Entry 2J56 (X-ray diffraction, 2.10 A resolution); this record covers chains A and H of the 6 polymer chains in the assembly.

== Chain A ==
Molecule: Amicyanin
Source organism: Paracoccus denitrificans
UniProtKB: P22364 (AMCY_PARDE); residues 1-105 here correspond to UniProt positions 27-131 (UniProt number = residue number + 26)
Sequence (105 residues; row label = number of the first residue in the row):
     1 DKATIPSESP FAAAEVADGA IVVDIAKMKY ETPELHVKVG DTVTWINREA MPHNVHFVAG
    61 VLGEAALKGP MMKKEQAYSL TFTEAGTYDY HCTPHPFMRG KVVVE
Swiss-Prot annotation at these positions:
  - binding site (Cu cation): H53, C92, H95, M98
Metal / ion sites: Cu ion: H53, C92, H95, M98

== Chain H ==
Molecule: Methylamine dehydrogenase heavy chain
Source organism: Paracoccus denitrificans
Notes: EC 1.4.99.3
UniProtKB: P29894 (DHMH_PARDE); residues 1-386 here correspond to UniProt positions 32-417 (UniProt number = residue number + 31)
Sequence (386 residues; each row starts with the number of its first residue):
     1 QDAPEAETQA QETQGQAAAR AAAADLAAGQ DDEPRILEAP APDARRVYVN DPAHFAAVTQ
    61 QFVIDGEAGR VIGMIDGGFL PNPVVADDGS FIAHASTVFS RIARGERTDY VEVFDPVTLL
   121 PTADIELPDA PRFLVGTYPW MTSLTPDGKT LLFYQFSPAP AVGVVDLEGK AFKRMLDVPD
   181 CYHIFPTAPD TFFMHCRDGS LAKVAFGTEG TPEITHTEVF HPEDEFLINH PAYSQKAGRL
   241 VWPTYTGKIH QIDLSSGDAK FLPAVEALTE AERADGWRPG GWQQVAYHRA LDRIYLLVDQ
   301 RDEWRHKTAS RFVVVLDAKT GERLAKFEMG HEIDSINVSQ DEKPLLYALS TGDKTLYIHD
   361 AESGEELRSV NQLGHGPQVI TTADMG
Disordered / not traced: 1-11
Disulfide bonds: C181-C196

== How chain A and chain H interact ==
Pairs across the interface (10):
  V58(A) - P158(H)  hydrophobic
  H91(A) - P158(H)  hydrogen bond (side chain-backbone)
  P94(A) - F156(H)
  P96(A) - F156(H)
  P96(A) - P158(H)
  P96(A) - D180(H)
  F97(A) - D180(H)
  F97(A) - R197(H)
  R99(A) - P160(H)
  R99(A) - D180(H)  salt bridge
Also at the interface, not in a pair above, chain A (7 interface residues in all): M28
Also at the interface, not in a pair above, chain H (7 interface residues in all): A159, Y182

== Overview ==
The chain A/chain H interface involves 7 residues from each chain, with 1 hydrogen bond and 1 salt bridge.
Polar pairs include R99(A)-D180(H) and H91(A)-P158(H). H53(A), C92(A), H95(A) and M98(A) coordinate a Cu ion
ion. From UniProt: 4 Cu cation-binding residues on chain A.
Here chain A is Amicyanin and chain H is Methylamine dehydrogenase heavy chain, both from Paracoccus
denitrificans. Entry 2J56 (X-ray reduced Paraccocus denitrificans methylamine dehydrogenase N- semiquinone in
complex with amicyanin) was determined by X-ray diffraction together with 2J55 and 2J57 from the same study.
